Entry 8OLR (X-ray diffraction, 2.80 A resolution); this record covers chains F and G of the 28 polymer chains in the assembly.

== Chain F ==
Molecule: Probable proteasome subunit alpha type-7
Organism: Saccharomyces cerevisiae
UniProt: P21242 (PSA7_YEAST); residues -3 to 284 here correspond to UniProt positions 1-288 (UniProt number = residue number + 4)
Chain sequence (288 residues; row label = number of the first residue in the row; numbers below 1 keep their minus sign (Met-3 is residue -3)):
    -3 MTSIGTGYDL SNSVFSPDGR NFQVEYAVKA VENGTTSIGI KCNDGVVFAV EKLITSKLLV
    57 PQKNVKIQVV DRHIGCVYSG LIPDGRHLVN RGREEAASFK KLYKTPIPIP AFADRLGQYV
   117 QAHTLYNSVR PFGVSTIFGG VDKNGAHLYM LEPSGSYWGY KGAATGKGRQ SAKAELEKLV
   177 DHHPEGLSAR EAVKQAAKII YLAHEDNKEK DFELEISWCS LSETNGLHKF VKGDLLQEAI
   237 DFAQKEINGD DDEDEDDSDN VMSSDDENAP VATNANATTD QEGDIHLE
Unresolved in the structure: -3 to 1, 245-284
Swiss-Prot annotation at these positions:
  - modified residue: Thr-2 (N-acetylthreonine)

== Chain G ==
Molecule: Proteasome subunit alpha type-1
Organism: Saccharomyces cerevisiae
UniProt: P21243 (PSA1_YEAST); residues -8 to 243 here correspond to UniProt positions 1-252 (UniProt number = residue number + 9)
Chain sequence (252 residues; row label = number of the first residue in the row; numbers below 1 keep their minus sign (Met-8 is residue -8)):
    -8 MSGAAAASAA GYDRHITIFS PEGRLYQVEY AFKATNQTNI NSLAVRGKDC TVVISQKKVP
    52 DKLLDPTTVS YIFCISRTIG MVVNGPIPDA RNAALRAKAE AAEFRYKYGY DMPCDVLAKR
   112 MANLSQIYTQ RAYMRPLGVI LTFVSVDEEL GPSIYKTDPA GYYVGYKATA TGPKQQEITT
   172 NLENHFKKSK IDHINEESWE KVVEFAITHM IDALGTEFSK NDLEVGVATK DKFFTLSAEN
   232 IEERLVAIAE QD
Unresolved in the structure: -8 to 1, 243

== Chain F / chain G interface ==
Contacting residue pairs (66; chain F residue first):
  Thr2(F) - His6(G)
  Gly3(F) - His6(G)
  Tyr4(F) - Arg5(G)
  Tyr4(F) - His6(G)
  Tyr4(F) - Tyr21(G)  hydrogen bond
  Ser9(F) - Arg126(G)
  Val10(F) - His6(G)
  Val10(F) - Gln18(G)
  Phe11(F) - Gln18(G)  hydrogen bond (backbone-side chain)
  Phe11(F) - Tyr21(G)
  Phe11(F) - Ala22(G)  hydrophobic
  Phe11(F) - Ala25(G)  hydrophobic
  Phe11(F) - Arg126(G)
  Phe11(F) - Pro127(G)
  Phe11(F) - Gly129(G)
  Ser12(F) - Tyr21(G)
  Pro13(F) - Tyr21(G)  hydrophobic
  Pro13(F) - Lys24(G)  hydrogen bond (backbone-side chain)
  Asp14(F) - Lys24(G)
  Gly15(F) - Tyr21(G)
  Gly15(F) - Ala25(G)
  Lys37(F) - Asp56(G)  salt bridge
  Asp110(F) - Arg82(G)
  Gln114(F) - Arg82(G)  hydrogen bond (side chain-backbone)
  Gln114(F) - Asn83(G)
  Gln114(F) - Leu86(G)
  Gln117(F) - Pro79(G)
  Gln117(F) - Asp80(G)
  Gln117(F) - Asn83(G)  hydrogen bond
  Gln117(F) - Arg126(G)
  Gln117(F) - Leu128(G)
  Thr120(F) - Arg126(G)  hydrogen bond (backbone-side chain)
  Leu121(F) - Asn83(G)
  Leu121(F) - Tyr124(G)
  Leu121(F) - Arg126(G)
  Leu121(F) - Leu128(G)  hydrophobic
  Tyr122(F) - Tyr124(G)
  Tyr122(F) - Met125(G)  hydrophobic
  Ser150(F) - Pro79(G)
  Gly151(F) - Pro79(G)
  Ser152(F) - Ile78(G)
  Ser152(F) - Pro79(G)
  Tyr153(F) - Arg82(G)  hydrogen bond (backbone-side chain)
  Trp154(F) - Leu55(G)  hydrophobic
  Trp154(F) - Thr59(G)
  Trp154(F) - Val60(G)  hydrophobic
  Trp154(F) - Ser61(G)
  Trp154(F) - Tyr62(G)
  Trp154(F) - Ile78(G)  hydrophobic
  Trp154(F) - Arg82(G)
  Gly155(F) - Leu55(G)
  Gly155(F) - Asp56(G)  hydrogen bond (backbone-backbone)
  Gly155(F) - Thr59(G)  hydrogen bond (backbone-side chain)
  Tyr156(F) - Leu54(G)
  Tyr156(F) - Leu55(G)
  Tyr156(F) - Asp56(G)
  Lys157(F) - Lys53(G)
  Lys157(F) - Leu54(G)  hydrogen bond (backbone-backbone)
  Lys157(F) - Leu55(G)
  Gly158(F) - Leu54(G)  hydrogen bond (backbone-backbone)
  Lys169(F) - Leu54(G)
  Leu172(F) - Leu54(G)  hydrophobic
  Glu173(F) - Lys53(G)
  Glu173(F) - Leu54(G)
  Val176(F) - Leu54(G)  hydrophobic
  Asp177(F) - Lys53(G)  salt bridge
Interface residues without a listed pair, chain F (32 interface residues in all): Tyr145
Interface residues without a listed pair, chain G (29 interface residues in all): Asp52, Pro57

== Overview ==
The interface between chain F and chain G involves 32 residues on one side and 29 on the other; the contacts
include 11 hydrogen bonds and 2 salt bridges. Polar contacts include Lys37(F)-Asp56(G), Asp177(F)-Lys53(G) and
Tyr4(F)-Tyr21(G).
Here chain F is Probable proteasome subunit alpha type-7 and chain G is Proteasome subunit alpha type-1, both
from Saccharomyces cerevisiae. Entry 8OLR (Structure of yeast 20S proteasome in complex with the natural
product beta-lactone inhibitor Cystargolide A) was determined by X-ray diffraction, deposited together with
8R03, 8R04, 8R05 and 8OLL.
